PDB entry 6GJ1 | electron microscopy, 4.70 A resolution (low resolution: residue-level contacts below are approximate; hydrogen-bond / salt-bridge calls are withheld) | chains A and C of the 4 polymer chains in the assembly

== Chain A ==
Name: Putative type VI secretion protein
From: Escherichia coli
UniProt: D3GUX3 (D3GUX3_ECO44); numbering as in UniProt (aligned over 1-587)
Amino-acid sequence (587 residues; each row starts with the number of its first residue):
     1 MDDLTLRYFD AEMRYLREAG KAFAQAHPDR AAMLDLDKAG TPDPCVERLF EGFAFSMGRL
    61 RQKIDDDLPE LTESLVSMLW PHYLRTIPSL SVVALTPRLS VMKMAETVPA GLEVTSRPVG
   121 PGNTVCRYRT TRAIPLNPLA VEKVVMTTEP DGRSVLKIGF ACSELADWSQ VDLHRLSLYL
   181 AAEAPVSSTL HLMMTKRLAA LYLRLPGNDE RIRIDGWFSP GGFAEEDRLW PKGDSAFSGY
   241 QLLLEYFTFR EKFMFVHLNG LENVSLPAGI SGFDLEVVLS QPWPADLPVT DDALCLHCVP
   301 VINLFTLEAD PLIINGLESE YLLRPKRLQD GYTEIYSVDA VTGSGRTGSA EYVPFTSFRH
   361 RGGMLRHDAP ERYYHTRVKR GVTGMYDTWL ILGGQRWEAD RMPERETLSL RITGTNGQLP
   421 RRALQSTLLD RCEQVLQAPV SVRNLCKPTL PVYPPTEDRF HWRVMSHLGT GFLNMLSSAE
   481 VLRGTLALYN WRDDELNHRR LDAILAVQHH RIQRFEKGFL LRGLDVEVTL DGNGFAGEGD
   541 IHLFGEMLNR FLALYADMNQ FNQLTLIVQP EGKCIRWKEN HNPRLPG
Unresolved in the structure: 1-3

== Chain C ==
Name: TssG
From: Escherichia coli
UniProt: B7LFT6 (B7LFT6_ECO55); residue numbers follow UniProt; this construct covers 1-366
Amino-acid sequence (366 residues; numbered 1 to 366; the number before each row is that of its first residue):
     1 MHPVERKSQS APARLITRYR KQLPYINFYR FCQLLEQSQP DQPPIGSGWQ ARQEAVRFCP
    61 YPGMGFPASE IKDAVIPEES HLPPIVHVTF MGLYGVTSPL PAHYISDIAQ QREGHEAAAD
   121 FLDIFSHRLI TQYYRIWRKY SYPATFEAGG QDKTSQYLLG LARLGIPGCA QNIATPVSRF
   181 LALLPLMLLP GRTAEGLTSL VTLLAPGTQA RVWHHDRRRI PLKTPLTMRV HHPVSLKSRP
   241 VMGDHATDVN GQVLLQLSTQ TGSEVQGWLP GGHLYSDLLA LLHVYLGSRL DVRLQLCVER
   301 SLLPDARLSC RPAAGSPQLG RTAVMRTQAK IATSAARVMT ISLGRYQRVQ EHYQRKETQE
   361 NGDYRW
Unresolved in the structure: 1-7, 358-366
From the paper describing this entry:
  - mutagenesis - P240A, L255A: unchanged expression

== Chain A / chain C interface ==
Contacting residue pairs (84; chain A residue first):
  Pro44(A) - Pro101(C)
  Pro44(A) - Ala102(C)
  Pro44(A) - His103(C)
  Cys45(A) - Pro101(C)
  Val46(A) - Pro101(C)
  Val46(A) - His103(C)
  Leu49(A) - Thr97(C)
  Phe53(A) - Tyr94(C)
  Phe53(A) - Gly95(C)
  Met57(A) - Tyr94(C)
  Arg61(A) - Leu129(C)
  Arg61(A) - Gln132(C)
  Arg61(A) - Tyr133(C)
  Arg61(A) - Ile136(C)
  Asp65(A) - Ile136(C)
  Leu68(A) - Ile136(C)
  Leu68(A) - Ser141(C)
  Leu68(A) - Tyr142(C)
  Thr72(A) - Ser141(C)
  Thr72(A) - Tyr142(C)
  Leu75(A) - Ala144(C)
  Trp80(A) - Pro185(C)
  Ser238(A) - Leu186(C)
  Gly239(A) - Leu186(C)
  Tyr240(A) - Ala182(C)
  Asn315(A) - Gln22(C)
  Asn315(A) - Arg30(C)
  Gly316(A) - Asn27(C)
  Gly316(A) - Arg30(C)
  Glu318(A) - Arg30(C)
  Ser319(A) - Asn27(C)
  Ser319(A) - Arg30(C)
  Phe355(A) - Thr145(C)
  Phe355(A) - Phe146(C)
  Phe355(A) - Leu181(C)
  Thr356(A) - Leu181(C)
  Phe358(A) - Leu181(C)
  His360(A) - Ser178(C)
  His360(A) - Arg179(C)
  His360(A) - Leu181(C)
  Gly362(A) - Gly150(C)
  Gly362(A) - Gln151(C)
  Met364(A) - Gln151(C)
  Met364(A) - Asp152(C)
  Met364(A) - Pro176(C)
  Met364(A) - Ser178(C)
  Leu365(A) - Arg179(C)
  Tyr373(A) - Phe146(C)
  His375(A) - Phe146(C)
  Leu392(A) - Phe146(C)
  Leu392(A) - Glu147(C)
  Gly393(A) - Phe146(C)
  Arg396(A) - Gln37(C)
  Arg396(A) - Pro40(C)
  Asp400(A) - Tyr19(C)
  Pro403(A) - Gln22(C)
  Leu473(A) - Pro190(C)
  Leu473(A) - Arg192(C)
  Arg514(A) - Arg239(C)
  Phe519(A) - Arg217(C)
  Phe519(A) - Thr247(C)
  Phe519(A) - Val249(C)
  Leu520(A) - Asn250(C)
  Tyr555(A) - Arg192(C)
  Ala556(A) - Gly191(C)
  Ala556(A) - Arg192(C)
  Asp557(A) - Gly191(C)
  Met558(A) - Thr193(C)
  Met558(A) - Ala194(C)
  Met558(A) - His214(C)
  Met558(A) - Leu290(C)
  Asn559(A) - His214(C)
  Asn559(A) - His215(C)
  Asn559(A) - Gly251(C)
  Asn559(A) - Val253(C)
  Asn559(A) - Leu290(C)
  Asn582(A) - His214(C)
  Pro583(A) - Trp213(C)
  Pro583(A) - His214(C)
  Pro583(A) - His215(C)
  Arg584(A) - Val212(C)
  Arg584(A) - Trp213(C)
  Arg584(A) - His214(C)
  Pro586(A) - His214(C)
Also at the interface, not in a pair above, chain A (56 interface residues in all): Ile64, Leu79, Phe237, Arg359, Gly394, Arg401, Gly469, Phe472, Lys517, Arg522
Also at the interface, not in a pair above, chain C (58 interface residues in all): Val96, Ser98, Pro99, Gln156, Val177, Leu184, Leu188, Glu195, Leu203

== Overview ==
56 residues of chain A and 58 residues of chain C are in contact. The paper reports that P240A and L255A of
chain C leave expression unchanged.
Here chain A is Putative type VI secretion protein and chain C is TssG, both from Escherichia coli. Entry 6GJ1
(The baseplate complex from the type VI secretion system) was determined by electron microscopy, deposited
together with 6GIY and 6GJ3.
